PDB entry 5CER | X-ray diffraction, 2.48 A resolution | chains A and B

# Chain A
Protein: Bd0816
Organism: Bdellovibrio bacteriovorus HD100
Notes: EC 3.4.16.4; fragment: Bd0816
UniProtKB: Q6MPN2 (Q6MPN2_BDEBA); residue numbers follow UniProt; this construct covers 26-426
Amino-acid sequence (401 residues; numbered 26 to 426; the number before each row is that of its first residue):
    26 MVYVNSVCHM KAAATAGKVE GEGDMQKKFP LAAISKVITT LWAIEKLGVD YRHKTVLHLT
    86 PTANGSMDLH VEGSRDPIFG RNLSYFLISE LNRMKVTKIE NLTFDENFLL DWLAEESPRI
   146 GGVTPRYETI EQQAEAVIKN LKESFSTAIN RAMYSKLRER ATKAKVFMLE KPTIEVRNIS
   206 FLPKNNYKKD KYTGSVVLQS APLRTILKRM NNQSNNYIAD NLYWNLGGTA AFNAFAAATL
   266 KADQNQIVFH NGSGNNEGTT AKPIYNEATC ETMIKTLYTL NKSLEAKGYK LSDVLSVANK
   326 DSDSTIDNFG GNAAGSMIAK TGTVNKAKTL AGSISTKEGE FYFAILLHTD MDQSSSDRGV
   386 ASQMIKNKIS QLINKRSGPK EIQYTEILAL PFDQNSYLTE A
Sequence notes: engineered mutation Met26 (Lys in Q6MPN2), Ala58 (Ser in Q6MPN2)

# Chain B
Protein: Bd3460
Organism: Bdellovibrio bacteriovorus HD100
UniProtKB: Q6MHS9 (Q6MHS9_BDEBA); residues 28-220 here = UniProt positions 28-220
Amino-acid sequence (193 residues; row label = number of the first residue in the row):
    28 KSSKALNEAA EQGDLAKVKN LVQKNKIDLN AQDETGMTPL MNAAMGGNLD IVKFLLSKKV
    88 NLELKNNGGE TALAFAVTND AYDVAEELIK AGANVDIIVA GDEGDTLFMR AAQNNKKTAE
   148 SILAKNKSLI NKANTLGETA LFAVARYGTP ADIDFLIKKG ADLKLKNKKG QTALDVAKEA
   208 SNQDTAKALS KKK

# Interface between chain A and chain B
Pairs across the interface (53):
  Ser142(A) - Gly40(B)
  Pro143(A) - Gln39(B)
  Pro143(A) - Asp41(B)
  Gly147(A) - Gln39(B)
  Thr285(A) - Glu35(B)
  Asn333(A) - Asp107(B)  hydrogen bond (side chain-backbone)
  Asn333(A) - Tyr109(B)
  Asn333(A) - Asn141(B)
  Asn333(A) - Asn142(B)  hydrogen bond
  Gly335(A) - Gln140(B)
  Gly335(A) - Asn141(B)  hydrogen bond (backbone-side chain)
  Gly336(A) - Gln140(B)  hydrogen bond (backbone-backbone)
  Gly336(A) - Tyr174(B)
  Gly336(A) - Thr176(B)
  Asn337(A) - Tyr174(B)  hydrogen bond (backbone-backbone)
  Asn337(A) - Gly175(B)
  Asn337(A) - Thr176(B)
  Lys362(A) - Asp211(B)  salt bridge
  Asp377(A) - Thr62(B)
  Gln378(A) - Thr62(B)
  Gln378(A) - Asn94(B)  hydrogen bond (backbone-side chain)
  Ser379(A) - Asn93(B)
  Ser379(A) - Asn94(B)  hydrogen bond
  Ser380(A) - Met64(B)
  Ser380(A) - Met72(B)
  Ser380(A) - Phe102(B)
  Ser381(A) - Asn93(B)  hydrogen bond
  Ser381(A) - Gly95(B)
  Ser381(A) - Glu97(B)  hydrogen bond
  Ser381(A) - Phe102(B)
  Ser381(A) - Ala127(B)
  Arg383(A) - Glu38(B)  salt bridge
  Arg383(A) - Met72(B)
  Arg383(A) - Asn106(B)
  Gly384(A) - Thr105(B)
  Gly384(A) - Asn106(B)
  Gly384(A) - Arg137(B)
  Gln388(A) - Arg137(B)
  Gln388(A) - Gln140(B)  hydrogen bond
  Gln388(A) - Asn141(B)  hydrogen bond
  Lys391(A) - Asp107(B)  salt bridge
  Lys391(A) - Asn141(B)  hydrogen bond
  Asn392(A) - Gln140(B)
  Asn392(A) - Tyr174(B)
  Ser395(A) - Tyr174(B)  hydrogen bond (side chain-backbone)
  Gln396(A) - Tyr174(B)
  Gln396(A) - Ala207(B)  hydrogen bond (side chain-backbone)
  Asn399(A) - Arg173(B)  hydrogen bond (side chain-backbone)
  Asn399(A) - Ala207(B)  hydrogen bond (side chain-backbone)
  Asn399(A) - Ser208(B)
  Asn399(A) - Asn209(B)  hydrogen bond
  Ser402(A) - Gln210(B)  hydrogen bond
  Pro404(A) - Asp211(B)
Interface residues without a listed pair, chain A (29 interface residues in all): Phe334, Val385, Ser387, Lys400, Gly403
Interface residues without a listed pair, chain B (35 interface residues in all): Lys31, Asn75, Gly128, Asp179

# Overview
29 residues of chain A face 35 of chain B across their interface, with 18 hydrogen bonds and 3 salt bridges.
Polar pairs include Lys362(A)-Asp211(B), Arg383(A)-Glu38(B) and Lys391(A)-Asp107(B).
Chain A is Bd0816 and chain B is Bd3460, both from Bdellovibrio bacteriovorus HD100; the structure, Bd0816
Predatory Endopeptidase from Bdellovibrio bacteriovorus in complex with immunity protein Bd3460, was
determined by X-ray diffraction, deposited together with 5CEA, 5CEB, 5CEC and 5CED.
